Entry 7UMT (electron microscopy, 3.40 A resolution); this record covers chains C and Q of the 39 polymer chains in the assembly.

Chain C (and Q):
Name: Intermediate capsid protein VP6
Notes: chain Q of this document is another copy of the same molecule, construct and numbering; everything in this record applies to it too
Reference sequence: A0A223GHC7 (A0A223GHC7_9REOV); numbering as in UniProt (aligned over 1-397)
Sequence (397 residues; row label = number of the first residue in the row):
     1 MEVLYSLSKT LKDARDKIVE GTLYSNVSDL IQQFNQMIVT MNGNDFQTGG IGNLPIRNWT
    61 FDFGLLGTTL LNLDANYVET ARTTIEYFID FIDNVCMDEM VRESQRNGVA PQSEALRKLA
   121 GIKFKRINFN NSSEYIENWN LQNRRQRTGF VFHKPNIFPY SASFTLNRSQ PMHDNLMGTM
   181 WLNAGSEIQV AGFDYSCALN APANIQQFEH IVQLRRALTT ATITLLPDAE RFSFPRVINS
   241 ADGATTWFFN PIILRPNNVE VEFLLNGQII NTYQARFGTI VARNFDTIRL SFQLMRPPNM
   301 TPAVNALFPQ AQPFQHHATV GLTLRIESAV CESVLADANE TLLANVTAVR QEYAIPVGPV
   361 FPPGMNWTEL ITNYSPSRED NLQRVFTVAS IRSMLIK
Construct notes: conflict Val281 (Ile in A0A223GHC7)

How chain C and chain Q interact:
Pairs across the interface - 20 pairs, chain C then chain Q:
  Gln105(C) - Pro376(Q)
  Arg106(C) - Gln142(Q)
  Arg106(C) - Pro376(Q)
  Arg106(C) - Glu379(Q)  salt bridge
  Arg106(C) - Asp380(Q)  salt bridge
  Arg106(C) - Gln383(Q)  hydrogen bond
  Ala110(C) - Arg145(Q)
  Pro111(C) - Arg145(Q)  hydrogen bond (backbone-side chain)
  Gln112(C) - Arg145(Q)
  Arg117(C) - Arg145(Q)
  Gln142(C) - Arg106(Q)
  Arg145(C) - Pro111(Q)  hydrogen bond (side chain-backbone)
  Arg145(C) - Gln112(Q)  hydrogen bond
  Arg145(C) - Arg117(Q)
  Pro376(C) - Gln105(Q)
  Pro376(C) - Arg106(Q)
  Ser377(C) - Pro376(Q)
  Glu379(C) - Arg106(Q)  salt bridge
  Asp380(C) - Arg106(Q)  salt bridge
  Gln383(C) - Arg106(Q)  hydrogen bond
Other interface residues (no listed pair), chain C (15 interface residues in all): Asn107, Val109
Other interface residues (no listed pair), chain Q (14 interface residues in all): Ser104, Ser333, Ser377

Overview:
15 residues of chain C face 14 of chain Q across their interface, with 5 hydrogen bonds and 4 salt bridges.
Among the polar pairs are Arg106(C)-Glu379(Q), Arg106(C)-Asp380(Q) and Arg106(C)-Gln383(Q).
Both chains are Intermediate capsid protein VP6. Entry 7UMT (Structure of the VP5*/VP8* assembly from the
human rotavirus strain CDC-9 - Reversed conformation) was determined by electron microscopy, deposited
together with 7UMS.
